PDB entry 4FAO | X-ray diffraction, 3.36 A resolution | chains A and B of the 6 polymer chains in the assembly

Chain A (and B):
Protein: Growth/differentiation factor 2
Source organism: Homo sapiens
Notes: chain B of this document is another copy of the same molecule, construct and numbering; everything in this record applies to it too
Reference sequence: Q9UK05 (GDF2_HUMAN); residues 1-110 here correspond to UniProt positions 320-429 (UniProt number = residue number + 319)
Sequence (110 residues; each row starts with the number of its first residue):
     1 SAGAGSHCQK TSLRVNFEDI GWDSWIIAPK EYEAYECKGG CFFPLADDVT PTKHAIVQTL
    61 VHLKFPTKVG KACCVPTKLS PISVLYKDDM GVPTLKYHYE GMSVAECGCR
Disordered / not traced: 1-5
Curated features (UniProtKB/Swiss-Prot):
  - region: Ser83 to Tyr97 (Interaction with ENG)
Disulfide bonds: Cys8-Cys74, Cys37-Cys107, Cys41-Cys109
Reported in the primary citation:
  - specificity-determining residues: Ser24 (by similarity / conservation)
  - specificity-determining residues: Arg14, Lys30, Lys53, Ser80

Chain A / chain B interface:
Disulfides between the chains: Cys73(A)-Cys73(B)
Residue-residue contacts - 45 pairs, chain A then chain B:
  Leu13(A) - Val69(B)  hydrophobic
  Val15(A) - Val57(B)  hydrophobic
  Val15(A) - Val61(B)  hydrophobic
  Asp19(A) - Lys64(B)  salt bridge
  Ile20(A) - Leu60(B)  hydrophobic
  Ile20(A) - Val61(B)
  Tyr32(A) - Val57(B)
  Ala34(A) - His54(B)
  Tyr35(A) - His54(B)  hydrogen bond (backbone-side chain)
  Glu36(A) - Val69(B)
  Glu36(A) - Gly70(B)  hydrogen bond (side chain-backbone)
  Lys38(A) - Lys68(B)
  Thr52(A) - Leu79(B)
  Lys53(A) - Tyr99(B)
  Lys53(A) - Glu100(B)
  Lys53(A) - Gly101(B)
  His54(A) - Tyr35(B)  hydrogen bond (side chain-backbone)
  His54(A) - Gly101(B)  hydrogen bond (backbone-backbone)
  His54(A) - Met102(B)
  His54(A) - Val104(B)
  Val57(A) - Trp22(B)  hydrophobic
  Val57(A) - Tyr32(B)
  Leu60(A) - Ile20(B)  hydrophobic
  Val61(A) - Ile20(B)
  Lys64(A) - Asp19(B)  salt bridge
  Phe65(A) - Asp19(B)
  Lys68(A) - Glu36(B)
  Lys68(A) - Lys38(B)
  Val69(A) - Leu13(B)  hydrophobic
  Val69(A) - Glu36(B)
  Gly70(A) - Glu36(B)
  Cys73(A) - Cys73(B)  disulfide
  Cys73(A) - Val75(B)  hydrophobic
  Val75(A) - Cys73(B)  hydrophobic
  Val75(A) - Val75(B)  hydrophobic
  Pro76(A) - Arg110(B)
  Leu79(A) - Thr52(B)
  Tyr99(A) - Lys53(B)
  Glu100(A) - Lys53(B)
  Gly101(A) - Lys53(B)
  Gly101(A) - His54(B)  hydrogen bond (backbone-backbone)
  Met102(A) - Lys53(B)
  Met102(A) - His54(B)
  Val104(A) - His54(B)
  Arg110(A) - Pro76(B)
Other interface residues (no listed pair), chain A (33 interface residues in all): Trp22, Gln58, Ser103
Other interface residues (no listed pair), chain B (33 interface residues in all): Val15, Ala34, Gln58, Phe65, Ser103

Summary:
The chain A/chain B interface involves 33 residues from each chain, with 1 disulfide bond, 5 hydrogen bonds
and 2 salt bridges. Among the polar pairs are Asp19(A)-Lys64(B), Tyr35(A)-His54(B) and Glu36(A)-Gly70(B). The
paper reports specificity determinants Ser24(A), Arg14(A) and Lys30(A) among others.
Chain A and chain B are both Growth/differentiation factor 2 (Homo sapiens); the structure, Specificity and
Structure of a high affinity Activin-like 1 (ALK1) signaling complex, was determined by X-ray diffraction.
